3R18 - chain A; structure by X-ray diffraction, 2.40 A resolution.

# Chain A
Protein: Sulfite oxidase
Source organism: Gallus gallus
Notes: EC 1.8.3.1; fragment: rCSO 2NR residues 94-466
UniProt: P07850 (SUOX_CHICK); residue numbers follow UniProt; this construct covers 1-459
Chain sequence (466 residues; row label = number of the first residue in the row):
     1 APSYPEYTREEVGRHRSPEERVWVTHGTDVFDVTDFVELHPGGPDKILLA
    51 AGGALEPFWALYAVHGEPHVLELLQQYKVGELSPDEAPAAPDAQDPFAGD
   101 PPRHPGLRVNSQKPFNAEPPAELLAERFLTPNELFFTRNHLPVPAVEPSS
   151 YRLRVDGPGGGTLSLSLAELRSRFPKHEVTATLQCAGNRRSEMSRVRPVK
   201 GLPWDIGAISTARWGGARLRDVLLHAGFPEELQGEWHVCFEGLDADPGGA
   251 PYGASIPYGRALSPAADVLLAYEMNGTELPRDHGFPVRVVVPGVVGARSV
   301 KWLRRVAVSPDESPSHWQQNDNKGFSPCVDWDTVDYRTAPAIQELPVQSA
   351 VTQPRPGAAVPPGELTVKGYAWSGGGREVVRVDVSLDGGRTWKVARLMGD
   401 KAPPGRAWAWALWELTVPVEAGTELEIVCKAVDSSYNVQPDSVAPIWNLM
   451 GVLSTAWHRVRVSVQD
Disordered / not traced: 1-93
Differences from the reference sequence: engineered mutation N322 (Tyr in P07850), M450 (Arg in P07850)
Curated features (UniProtKB/Swiss-Prot):
  - region: E86 to D95 (Hinge)
  - binding site (heme b): H40, H65, H69
  - binding site (Mo-molybdopterin): F136 to H140, C185, D244, H283, R288, S299 to K301
Metal / ion sites: Mo ion: C185 (together with MTE)
Residues lining bound ligands: MTE (phosphonic acidmono-(2-amino-5,6-dimercapto-4-oxo-3,7,8a,9,10,10a-hexahydro-4H-8-oxa-1,3,9,10-tetraaza-anthracen-7-ylmethyl)ester): F135, F136, T137, R138, N139, H140, L183, C185, G242, D244, Y252, D282, H283, R288, G296, A297, S299, V300, K301, W302, N322
What the authors report for this chain:
  - Mo ion coordination: C185
  - mutagenesis - Y322N/R450M (Kd 11730 uM): decreased binding to sulfite
  - mutagenesis - Y322N/R450M: increased binding to nitrate
  - conformationally variable residues (side-chain flip): N322, M450
  - mutagenesis - Y322N/R450M: increased catalytic activity on nitrate
  - binding site for MTE: R138
  - mutagenesis - Y322N/R450M/V452M (Kmsulfite of 6750 uM): decreased catalytic activity on sulfite

# Summary
Chain A binds compound MTE. From UniProt: 3 heme b-binding residues and 12 Mo-molybdopterin-binding residues.
From the paper: a binding site for MTE at R138; Y322N/R450M reduce binding to sulfite.
Chain A is Sulfite oxidase (Gallus gallus); the structure, Chicken sulfite oxidase double mutant with altered
activity and substrate affinity, was determined by X-ray diffraction together with 3R19 from the same study.
